Entry 9IVQ (electron microscopy, 2.66 A resolution); this record covers chains A and L of the 24 polymer chains in the assembly.

Chain A:
Protein: Ras GTPase-activating protein-binding protein 1
Source organism: Homo sapiens
Notes: EC 3.6.4.12, 3.6.4.13
UniProt: Q13283 (G3BP1_HUMAN); residues 1-138 here = UniProt positions 1-138
Amino-acid sequence (141 residues; each row starts with the number of its first residue; numbers below 1 keep their minus sign (Gly-2 is residue -2)):
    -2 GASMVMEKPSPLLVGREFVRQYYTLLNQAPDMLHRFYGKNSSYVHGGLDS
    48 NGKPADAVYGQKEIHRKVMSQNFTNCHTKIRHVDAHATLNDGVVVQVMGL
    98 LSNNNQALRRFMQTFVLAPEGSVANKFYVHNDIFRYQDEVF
Unresolved in the structure: -2 to 4
Differences from the reference sequence: expression tag (-2 to 0)
UniProt features mapped onto this chain:
  - cross-link (Glycyl lysine isopeptide (Lys-Gly)): Lys36 (interchain with G-Cter in ubiquitin), Lys50 (interchain with G-Cter in ubiquitin), Lys59 (interchain with G-Cter in ubiquitin), Lys64 (interchain with G-Cter in ubiquitin), Lys76 (interchain with G-Cter in ubiquitin), Lys123 (interchain with G-Cter in ubiquitin)
  - natural variant: Arg78 (R78C: Found in a patient with a neurodevelopmental disorder; uncertain significance), Arg132 (R132I: Found in a patient with a neurodevelopmental disorder; uncertain significance)
  - mutagenesis: Phe15 (F15W: Decreased interaction with USP10), Phe33 (F33W: Abolished interaction with CAPRIN1 and ability to undergo liquid-liquid phase separation. Abolished interaction with USP10), Lys36 (K36R: In 10KR; abolished ubiquitination in response to heat shock, leading to decreased stress granule disassembly when associated with R-50, R-59, R-64, R-76, R-123, R-353, R-357, R-376 and R-393 ...), Lys50 (K50R: In 10KR; abolished ubiquitination in response to heat shock, leading to decreased stress granule disassembly when associated with R-36, R-59, R-64, R-76, R-123, R-353, R-357, R-376 and R-393 ...), Lys59 (K59R: In 10KR; abolished ubiquitination in response to heat shock, leading to decreased stress granule disassembly when associated with R-36, R-50, R-64, R-76, R-123, R-353, R-357, R-376 and R-393 ...), Lys64 (K64R: In 10KR; abolished ubiquitination in response to heat shock, leading to decreased stress granule disassembly when associated with R-36, R-50, R-59, R-76, R-123, R-353, R-357, R-376 and R-393 ...), Lys76 (K76R: In 10KR; abolished ubiquitination in response to heat shock, leading to decreased stress granule disassembly when associated with R-36, R-50, R-59, R-64, R-123, R-353, R-357, R-376 and R-393 ...), Lys123 (K123R: In 10KR; abolished ubiquitination in response to heat shock, leading to decreased stress granule disassembly when associated with R-36, R-50, R-59, R-64, R-76, R-353, R-357, R-376 and R-393 ...), Phe124 (F124W: Does not affect interaction with USP10)
From the paper describing this entry:
  - self-association interface (contacts with another copy of this molecule); pairs are residue here / residue on that copy: Arg13-Asp28 (salt bridge), Asn24-Arg78 (hydrogen bond), Asn69-Arg13 (hydrogen bond), Asn72-Arg78 (hydrogen bond), Thr75-Asn101 (hydrogen bond), Arg78-Asn69 (hydrogen bond), Asn101-Val80 (hydrogen bond)

Chain L:
Protein: Polyprotein P1234
Source organism: Chikungunya virus
UniProt: A0A0U5KFN5 (A0A0U5KFN5_CHIKV); residues 468-511 here correspond to UniProt positions 1801-1844 (UniProt number = residue number + 1333)
Amino-acid sequence (54 residues; row label = number of the first residue in the row):
   464 GPLGSETFPITFGDFNDGEIESLSSELLTFGDFLPGEVDDLTDSDWSTHH
   514 HHHH
Unresolved in the structure: 464-471, 509-517
Differences from the reference sequence: expression tag (464-467, 512-517)

How chain A and chain L interact:
Pairs across the interface (36; chain A residue first):
  Pro6(A) with Leu491(L), hydrophobic
  Leu10(A) with Ser485(L); Leu486(L); Ser487(L); Ser488(L); Leu491(L), hydrophobic
  Val11(A) with Leu491(L), hydrophobic; Phe493(L)
  Glu14(A) with Phe493(L)
  Phe15(A) with Phe493(L), hydrophobic
  Arg17(A) with Asp502(L), salt bridge
  Gln18(A) with Phe493(L); Val501(L)
  Thr21(A) with Thr505(L)
  Leu22(A) with Phe496(L), hydrophobic
  Gln25(A) with Thr505(L)
  Met29(A) with Phe496(L); Leu504(L), hydrophobic
  Arg32(A) with Gly494(L); Asp495(L), hydrogen bond (backbone-backbone); Phe496(L); Glu500(L), salt bridge
  Phe33(A) with Phe493(L), hydrophobic; Gly494(L); Phe496(L), hydrophobic
  Gln58(A) with Asp495(L), hydrogen bond
  Asn122(A) with Leu490(L); Leu491(L); Thr492(L), hydrogen bond (backbone-backbone)
  Lys123(A) with Thr492(L), hydrogen bond; Gly494(L), hydrogen bond (side chain-backbone); Phe496(L)
  Phe124(A) with Leu491(L), hydrophobic; Thr492(L), hydrogen bond (backbone-backbone); Phe493(L); Gly494(L), hydrogen bond (backbone-backbone)
Other interface residues (no listed pair), chain A (20 interface residues in all): Leu114, Ala121, Tyr125
Other interface residues (no listed pair), chain L (17 interface residues in all): Asp508
The authors on this interface:
  - specific contacts: Thr492(L)-Asn122(A) (backbone contact), Thr492(L)-Phe124(A) (backbone contact), Phe496(L)-Met29(A) (hydrophobic contact)

In short:
Chain A and chain L form an interface of 20 and 17 residues respectively, with 7 hydrogen bonds and 2 salt
bridges. Polar contacts include Arg17(A)-Asp502(L), Arg32(A)-Glu500(L) and Gln58(A)-Asp495(L). The paper
describes backbone contacts between Thr492(L) and Asn122(A) and Thr492(L) and Phe124(A); a hydrophobic contact
between Phe496(L) and Met29(A). The paper reports a self-association interface involving Arg13(A), Asn24(A)
and Asn69(A) among others.
Chain A is Ras GTPase-activating protein-binding protein 1 (Homo sapiens) and chain L is Polyprotein P1234
(Chikungunya virus); the structure, Cryo-EM structure of the CHIKV nsP3 peptide in complex with the NTF2L
domain of G3BP1 (Conformation ..., was determined by electron microscopy together with 9IVR, 9IVS and 9J5S
from the same study.
